Entry 6G2I (electron microscopy, 5.90 A resolution (low resolution: residue-level contacts below are approximate; hydrogen-bond / salt-bridge calls are withheld)); this record covers chains F and S of the 18 polymer chains in the assembly.

== Chain F ==
Name: Acetyl-CoA carboxylase 1
Source organism: Homo sapiens
Notes: EC 6.4.1.2, 6.3.4.14
Reference sequence: Q13085 (ACACA_HUMAN); residue numbers follow UniProt; this construct covers 1-2346
Amino-acid sequence (2346 residues; each row starts with the number of its first residue):
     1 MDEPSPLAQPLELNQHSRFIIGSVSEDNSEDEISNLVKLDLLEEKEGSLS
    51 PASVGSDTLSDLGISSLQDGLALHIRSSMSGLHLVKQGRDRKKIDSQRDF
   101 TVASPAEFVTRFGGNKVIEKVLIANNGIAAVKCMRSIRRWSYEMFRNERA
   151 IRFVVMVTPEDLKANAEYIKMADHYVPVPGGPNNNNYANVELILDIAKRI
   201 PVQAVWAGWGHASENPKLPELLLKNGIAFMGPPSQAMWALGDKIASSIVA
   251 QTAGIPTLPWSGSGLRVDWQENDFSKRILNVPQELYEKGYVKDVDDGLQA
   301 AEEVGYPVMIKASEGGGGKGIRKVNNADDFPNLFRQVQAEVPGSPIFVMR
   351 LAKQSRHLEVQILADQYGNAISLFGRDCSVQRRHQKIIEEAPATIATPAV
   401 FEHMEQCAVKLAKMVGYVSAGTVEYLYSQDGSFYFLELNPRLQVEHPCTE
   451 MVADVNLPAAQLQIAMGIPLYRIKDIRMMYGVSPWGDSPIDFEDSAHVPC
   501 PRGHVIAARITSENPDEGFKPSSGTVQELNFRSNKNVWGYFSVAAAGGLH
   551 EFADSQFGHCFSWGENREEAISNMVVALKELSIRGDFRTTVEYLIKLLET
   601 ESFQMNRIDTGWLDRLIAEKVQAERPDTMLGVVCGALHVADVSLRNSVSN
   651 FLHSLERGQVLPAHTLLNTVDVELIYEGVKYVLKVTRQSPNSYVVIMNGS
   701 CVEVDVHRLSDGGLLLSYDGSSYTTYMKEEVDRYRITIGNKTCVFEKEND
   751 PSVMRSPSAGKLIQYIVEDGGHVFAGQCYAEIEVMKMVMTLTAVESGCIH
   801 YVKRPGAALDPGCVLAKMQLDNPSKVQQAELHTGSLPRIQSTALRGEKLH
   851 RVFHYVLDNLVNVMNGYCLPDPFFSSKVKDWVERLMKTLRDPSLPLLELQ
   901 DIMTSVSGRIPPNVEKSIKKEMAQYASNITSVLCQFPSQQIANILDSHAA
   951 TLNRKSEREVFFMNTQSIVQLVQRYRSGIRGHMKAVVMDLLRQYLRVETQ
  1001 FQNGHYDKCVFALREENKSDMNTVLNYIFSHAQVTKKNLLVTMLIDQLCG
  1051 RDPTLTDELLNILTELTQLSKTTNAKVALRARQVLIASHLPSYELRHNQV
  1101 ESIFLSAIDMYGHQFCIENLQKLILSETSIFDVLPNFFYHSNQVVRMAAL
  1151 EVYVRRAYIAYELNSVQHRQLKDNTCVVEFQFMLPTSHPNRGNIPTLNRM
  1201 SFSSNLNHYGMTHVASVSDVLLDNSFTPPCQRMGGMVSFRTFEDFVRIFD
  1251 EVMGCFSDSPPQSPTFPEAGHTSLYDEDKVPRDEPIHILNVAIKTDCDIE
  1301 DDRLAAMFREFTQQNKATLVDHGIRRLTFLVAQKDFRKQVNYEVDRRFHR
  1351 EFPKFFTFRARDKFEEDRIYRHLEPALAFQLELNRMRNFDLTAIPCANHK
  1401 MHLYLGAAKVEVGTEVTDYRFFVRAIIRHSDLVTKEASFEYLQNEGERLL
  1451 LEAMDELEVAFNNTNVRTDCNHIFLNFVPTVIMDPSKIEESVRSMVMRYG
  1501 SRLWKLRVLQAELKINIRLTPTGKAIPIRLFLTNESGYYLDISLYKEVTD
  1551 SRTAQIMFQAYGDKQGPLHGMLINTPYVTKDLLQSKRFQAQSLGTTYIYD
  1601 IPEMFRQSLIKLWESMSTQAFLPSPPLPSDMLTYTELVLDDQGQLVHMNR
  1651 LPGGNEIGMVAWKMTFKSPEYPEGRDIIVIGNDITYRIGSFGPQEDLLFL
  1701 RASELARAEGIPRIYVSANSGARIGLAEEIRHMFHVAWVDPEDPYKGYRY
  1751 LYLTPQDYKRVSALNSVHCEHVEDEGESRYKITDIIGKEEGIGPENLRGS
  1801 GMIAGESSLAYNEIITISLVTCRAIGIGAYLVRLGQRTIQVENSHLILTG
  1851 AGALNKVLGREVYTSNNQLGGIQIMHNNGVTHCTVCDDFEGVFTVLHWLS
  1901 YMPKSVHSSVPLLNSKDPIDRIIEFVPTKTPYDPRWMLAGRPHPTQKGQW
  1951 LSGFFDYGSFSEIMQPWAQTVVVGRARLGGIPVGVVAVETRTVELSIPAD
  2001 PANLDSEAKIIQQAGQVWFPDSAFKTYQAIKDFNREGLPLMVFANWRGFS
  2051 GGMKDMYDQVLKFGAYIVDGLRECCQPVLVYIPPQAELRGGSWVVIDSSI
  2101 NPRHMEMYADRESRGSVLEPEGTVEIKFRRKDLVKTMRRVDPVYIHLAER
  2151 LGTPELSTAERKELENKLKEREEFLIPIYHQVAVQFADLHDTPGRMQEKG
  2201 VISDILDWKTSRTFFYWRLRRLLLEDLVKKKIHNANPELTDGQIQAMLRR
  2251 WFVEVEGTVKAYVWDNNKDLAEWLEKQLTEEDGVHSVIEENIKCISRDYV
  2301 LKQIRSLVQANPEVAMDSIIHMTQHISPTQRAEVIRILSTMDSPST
Not modelled in the structure: 1-101, 268-277, 512-523, 544-555, 618-624, 708-713, 749-751, 822-831, 840-847, 1189-1229, 1257-1260, 1271-1283, 1334-1351, 1431-1435, 1550-1553, 1561-1563, 2338-2346
Modified residues: Ser-1263 (phosphoserine; SEP)
UniProt features mapped onto this chain:
  - active site: Arg-441
  - binding site (ATP): Gly-315 to Gly-320
  - binding site (Mg(2+)): Glu-424, Glu-437, Asn-439
  - binding site (Mn(2+)): Glu-424, Glu-437, Asn-439
  - binding site (CoA): Arg-1823, Lys-2127, Arg-2129
  - modified residue: Met-1 (N-acetylmethionine), Ser-5 (Phosphoserine), Ser-23 (Phosphoserine), Ser-25 (Phosphoserine), Ser-29 (Phosphoserine), Ser-34 (Phosphoserine), Ser-48 (Phosphoserine), Ser-50 (Phosphoserine), Ser-53 (Phosphoserine), Thr-58 (Phosphothreonine), Ser-78 (Phosphoserine), Ser-80 (Phosphoserine), Ser-488 (Phosphoserine), Thr-610 (Phosphothreonine), Lys-786 (N6-biotinyllysine), Ser-835 (Phosphoserine), Ser-1201 (Phosphoserine), Ser-1216 (Phosphoserine), Ser-1218 (Phosphoserine), Thr-1227 (Phosphothreonine) and 5 more in UniProt
  - natural variant: Arg-1687 (R1687Q: In a colorectal cancer sample), Ala-2271 (A2271V: Frequency <)
  - mutagenesis: Ser-78 (S78A: No effect on interaction with BRCA1), Ser-344 (S344A: No effect on interaction with BRCA1), Ser-432 (S432A: No effect on interaction with BRCA1), Ser-1201 (S1201A: No effect on interaction with BRCA1), Ser-1263 (S1263A: Abolishes interaction with BRCA1), Ser-1585 (S1585A: No effect on interaction with BRCA1), Ser-1952 (S1952A: No effect on interaction with BRCA1), Ser-2211 (S2211A: No effect on interaction with BRCA1)

== Chain S ==
Name: Breast cancer type 1 susceptibility protein
Source organism: Homo sapiens
Notes: EC 2.3.2.27
Reference sequence: P38398 (BRCA1_HUMAN), isoform P38398-7; residues 1646-1859 here correspond to UniProt positions 1667-1880 (UniProt number = residue number + 21)
Amino-acid sequence (240 residues; row label = number of the first residue in the row):
  1620 MKHHHHHHPMTSLYKKAGLENLYFQGVNKRMSMVVSGLTPEEFMLVYKFA
  1670 RKHHITLTNLITEETTHVVMKTDAEFVCERTLKYFLGIAGGKWVVSYFWV
  1720 TQSIKERKMLNEHDFEVRGDVVNGRNHQGPKRARESQDRKIFRGLEICCY
  1770 GPFTNMPTDQLEWMVQLCGASVVKELSSFTLGTGVHPIVVVQPDAWTEDN
  1820 GFHAIGQMCEAPVVTREWVLDSVALYQCQELDTYLIPQIP
Not modelled in the structure: 1620-1645
Differences from the reference sequence: initiating methionine (1620); expression tag (1621-1645)

== Chain F / chain S interface ==
Residue-residue contacts (13; chain F residue first):
  Val-1246(F) / Lys-1724(S)
  Asp-1250(F) / Lys-1724(S)
  Met-1253(F) / Ile-1723(S)
  Met-1253(F) / Lys-1724(S)
  Met-1253(F) / Arg-1726(S)
  Ser-1263(F) / Tyr-1666(S)
  Ser-1263(F) / Arg-1670(S)
  Pro-1264(F) / Arg-1670(S)
  Ala-1317(F) / Glu-1725(S)
  Ala-1317(F) / Arg-1726(S)
  Thr-1318(F) / Arg-1726(S)
  Val-1320(F) / Arg-1726(S)
  Asp-1321(F) / Arg-1726(S)
Also at the interface, not in a pair above, chain F (13 interface residues in all): Phe-1249, Val-1252, Phe-1256, Gln-1262
Also at the interface, not in a pair above, chain S (7 interface residues in all): Lys-1671

== Overview ==
13 residues of chain F and 7 residues of chain S are in contact. Curated annotation (UniProt) lists
active-site residue Arg-441(F), 6 ATP-binding residues, 3 Mg2+-binding residues and 3 Mn2+-binding residues on
chain F.
Here chain F is Acetyl-CoA carboxylase 1 and chain S is Breast cancer type 1 susceptibility protein, both from
Homo sapiens. Entry 6G2I (Filament of acetyl-CoA carboxylase and BRCT domains of BRCA1 (ACC-BRCT) at 5.9 A
resolution) was determined by electron microscopy, deposited together with 6G2D and 6G2H.
